Entry 3MGR (X-ray diffraction, 2.30 A resolution); this record covers chains H and J of the 10 polymer chains in the assembly.

Chain H:
Name: Histone H2B 1.1
From: Xenopus laevis
Reference sequence: P02281 (H2B11_XENLA); residues -2 to 122 here correspond to UniProt positions 2-126 (UniProt number = residue number + 4)
Sequence (125 residues; each row starts with the number of its first residue; numbers below 1 keep their minus sign (Pro-2 is residue -2)):
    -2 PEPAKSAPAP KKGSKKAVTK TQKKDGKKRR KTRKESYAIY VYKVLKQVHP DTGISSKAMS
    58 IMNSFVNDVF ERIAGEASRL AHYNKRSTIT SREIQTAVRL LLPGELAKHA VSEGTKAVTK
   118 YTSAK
Not modelled in the structure: -2 to 23
Bound ions: rubidium ion near Leu99 (its only coordinating residue here)
UniProt features mapped onto this chain:
  - modified residue: Lys2 (N6-acetyllysine), Lys9 (N6-acetyllysine), Ser11 (Phosphoserine), Lys12 (N6-acetyllysine), Lys17 (N6-acetyllysine)
  - glycosylation: Ser109 (O-linked (GlcNAc) serine)
  - cross-link: Lys117 (Glycyl lysine isopeptide (Lys-Gly) (interchain with G-Cter in ubiquitin))

Chain J:
Molecule: 147-nt DNA strand
Sequence (147 nucleotides; each row starts with the number of its first residue; numbers below 1 keep their minus sign (DA-73 is residue -73)):
   -73 ATCAATATCC ACCTGCAGAT ACTACCAAAA GTGTATTTGG AAACTGCTCC ATCAAAAGGC
   -13 ATGTTCAGCT GGATTCCAGC TGAACATGCC TTTTGATGGA GCAGTTTCCA AATACACTTT
    47 TGGTAGTATC TGCAGGTGGA TATTGAT
Bound ions: rubidium ion site 1: DT-66, DC-65; Mn2+ site 1: DG-35, DG-34; Mn2+ site 2 near DG-3 (its only coordinating residue here); Mn2+ site 3 near DG5 (its only coordinating residue here); Mn2+ site 4 near DG27 (its only coordinating residue here); Mn2+ site 5 near DG48 (its only coordinating residue here); Mn2+ site 6 near DG61 (its only coordinating residue here); rubidium ion site 2: DT67, DA68 (shared with 1 residue of chain I)

Chain H / chain J interface:
Residue-residue contacts (19):
  Lys24(H) with DC-48(J), sugar contact
  Lys25(H) with DA-47(J), sugar contact; DT31(J), salt bridge to the phosphate
  Arg26(H) with DG30(J), phosphate contact; DT31(J), phosphate contact
  Arg27(H) with DA29(J), base contact; DG30(J), hydrogen bond to the sugar
  Lys28(H) with DA-47(J), sugar contact
  Thr29(H) with DG30(J), hydrogen bond to the phosphate
  Arg30(H) with DA-46(J), sugar contact
  Tyr39(H) with DT-54(J), phosphate contact
  Ser52(H) with DA-55(J), phosphate contact
  Ser53(H) with DA-55(J), hydrogen bond to the phosphate
  Arg83(H) with DG-34(J), phosphate contact; DA-33(J), salt bridge to the phosphate
  Ser84(H) with DG-35(J), hydrogen bond to the phosphate; DG-34(J), hydrogen bond to the phosphate
  Thr85(H) with DG-35(J), hydrogen bond to the phosphate; DG-34(J), hydrogen bond to the phosphate
Also at the interface, not in a pair above, chain H (15 interface residues in all): Ile51, Lys82
Also at the interface, not in a pair above, chain J (12 interface residues in all): DA-45

Overview:
The interface between chain H and chain J involves 15 residues on one side and 12 on the other, with 7
hydrogen bonds and 2 salt bridges. Polar pairs include Arg27(H)-DG30(J), Thr29(H)-DG30(J) and
Ser53(H)-DA-55(J). DT67(J) and DA68(J) form the rubidium ion site 2.
Chain H is Histone H2B 1.1 (Xenopus laevis) and chain J is a 147-nt DNA strand; the structure, Binding of
Rubidium ions to the Nucleosome Core Particle, was determined by X-ray diffraction (same publication as 3MGP,
3MGQ and 3MGS).
